4H39 - chains A and B; structure by X-ray diffraction, 1.99 A resolution.

Chain A:
Molecule: Mitogen-activated protein kinase 10
Organism: Homo sapiens
Notes: EC 2.7.11.24; fragment: catalytic domain
UniProtKB: P53779 (MK10_HUMAN); residues 45-400 here = UniProt positions 45-400
Chain sequence (356 residues; row label = number of the first residue in the row):
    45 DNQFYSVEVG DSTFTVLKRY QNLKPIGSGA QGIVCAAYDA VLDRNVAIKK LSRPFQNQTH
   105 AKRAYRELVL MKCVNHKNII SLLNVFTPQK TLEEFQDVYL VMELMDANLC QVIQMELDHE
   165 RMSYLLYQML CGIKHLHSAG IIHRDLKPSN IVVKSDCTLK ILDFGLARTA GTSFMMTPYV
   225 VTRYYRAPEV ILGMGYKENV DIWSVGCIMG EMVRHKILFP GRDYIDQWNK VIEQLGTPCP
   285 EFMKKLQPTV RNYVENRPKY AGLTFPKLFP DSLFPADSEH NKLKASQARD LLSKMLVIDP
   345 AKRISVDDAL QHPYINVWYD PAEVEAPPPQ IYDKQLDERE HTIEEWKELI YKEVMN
Not modelled in the structure: 210-220, 320-324
UniProt features mapped onto this chain:
  - motif: T221 to Y223 (TXY)
  - active site: D189 (Proton acceptor)
  - binding site (ATP): I70 to V78, K93
  - modified residue: T221 (Phosphothreonine), Y223 (Phosphotyrosine)
Reported in the primary citation:
  - conformationally variable residues (domain motion, helix shift): E111, P222, V294
  - post-translational modification sites: T221 (citing earlier work)

Chain B:
Molecule: C-Jun-amino-terminal kinase-interacting protein 1
UniProtKB: Q9UQF2 (JIP1_HUMAN); numbering as in UniProt (aligned over 158-167)
Chain sequence (10 residues; numbered 158 to 167; the number before each row is that of its first residue):
   158 PKRPTTLNLF
UniProt features mapped onto this chain:
  - mutagenesis: R160 (R160G: Abolishes MAPK9 interaction), P161 (P161G: Abolishes MAPK9 interaction)

How chain A and chain B interact:
Contacting residue pairs - 24 pairs, chain A then chain B:
  D150(A) - L166(B)
  M159(A) - L164(B)  hydrophobic
  M159(A) - N165(B)
  E164(A) - P161(B)
  R165(A) - P161(B)
  R165(A) - T163(B)  hydrogen bond (side chain-backbone)
  Y168(A) - R160(B)
  Y168(A) - P161(B)
  Y171(A) - R160(B)
  V197(A) - L164(B)  hydrophobic
  K198(A) - L164(B)
  S199(A) - T162(B)
  S199(A) - T163(B)
  S199(A) - L164(B)  hydrogen bond (backbone-backbone)
  D200(A) - P161(B)
  D200(A) - T162(B)
  C201(A) - P161(B)  hydrophobic
  C201(A) - T163(B)
  C201(A) - L164(B)  hydrophobic
  W362(A) - P158(B)
  W362(A) - K159(B)
  W362(A) - R160(B)  hydrogen bond (backbone-side chain)
  D364(A) - R160(B)
  E367(A) - R160(B)  salt bridge
Also at the interface, not in a pair above, chain A (17 interface residues in all): V156, L161, L169
The authors on this interface:
  - specific contacts: V156(A)-L164(B), Y168(A)-R160(B), Y171(A)-R160(B), V197(A)-L164(B), W362(A)-R160(B) (backbone contact), D364(A)-R160(B), E367(A)-R160(B) (salt bridge), T163(B)-R165(A) (hydrogen bond)
  - interface residues, chain B: P161(B)

Overview:
17 residues of chain A and 9 residues of chain B are in contact; the contacts include 3 hydrogen bonds and 1
salt bridge. Among the polar pairs are E367(A)-R160(B), R165(A)-T163(B) and W362(A)-R160(B). The authors
report contacts between V156(A) and L164(B), Y168(A) and R160(B) and Y171(A) and R160(B) among others; a
backbone contact between W362(A) and R160(B); a salt bridge between E367(A) and R160(B). The paper reports the
interface residue P161(B); a modification site at T221(A).
Here chain A is Mitogen-activated protein kinase 10 (Homo sapiens) and chain B is C-Jun-amino-terminal
kinase-interacting protein 1. Entry 4H39 (Crystal Structure of JNK3 in Complex with JIP1 Peptide) was
determined by X-ray diffraction together with 4H36 and 4H3B from the same study.
